PDB entry 6OH9 | X-ray diffraction, 1.75 A resolution | chain A

# Chain A
Molecule: Yeast Guanine Deaminase
Source organism: Saccharomyces cerevisiae (strain ATCC 204508 / S288c)
Notes: EC 3.5.4.3
Reference sequence: Q07729 (GUAD_YEAST); numbering as in UniProt (aligned over 1-489)
Sequence (489 residues; each row starts with the number of its first residue):
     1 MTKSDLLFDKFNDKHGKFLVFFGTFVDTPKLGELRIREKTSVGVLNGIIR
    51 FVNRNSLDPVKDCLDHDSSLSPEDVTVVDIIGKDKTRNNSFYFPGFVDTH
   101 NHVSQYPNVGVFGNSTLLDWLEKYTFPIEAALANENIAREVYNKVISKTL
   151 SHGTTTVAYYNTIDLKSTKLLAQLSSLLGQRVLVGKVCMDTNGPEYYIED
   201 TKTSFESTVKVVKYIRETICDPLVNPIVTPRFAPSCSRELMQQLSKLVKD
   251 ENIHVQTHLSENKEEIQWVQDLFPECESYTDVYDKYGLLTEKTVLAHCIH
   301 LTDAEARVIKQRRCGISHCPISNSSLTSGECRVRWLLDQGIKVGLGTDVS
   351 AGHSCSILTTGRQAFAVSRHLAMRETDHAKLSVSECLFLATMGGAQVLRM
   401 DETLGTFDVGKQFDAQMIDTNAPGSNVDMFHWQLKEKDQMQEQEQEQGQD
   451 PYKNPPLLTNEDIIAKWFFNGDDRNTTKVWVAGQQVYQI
Unresolved in the structure: 1-12, 81-87, 436-453
Metal / ion sites: Zn2+: His100, His102, His258, Asp348
Residues lining bound ligands:
  - nonaethylene glycol (2PE), molecule 1: Ile48, Arg50, Glu402, Thr403, Val409, Gly410
  - nonaethylene glycol (2PE), molecule 2: Leu118, Asp119, Glu122, Phe126, Asn192, Gly193, Pro194, Glu264, Trp268
  - nonaethylene glycol (2PE), molecule 3: Leu177, Leu178, Gly179, Gln485, Val486, Tyr487, Gln488, Ile489
  - nonaethylene glycol (2PE), molecule 4: Glu275, Lys285, Tyr286
Curated features (UniProtKB/Swiss-Prot):
  - binding site (Zn(2+)): His100, His102, His258, Asp348
  - binding site (substrate): His102 to Gln105, Arg231, Phe232, His258 to Glu261, Asp348
What the authors report for this chain:
  - Zn2+ coordination: His100, His102, His258, Asp348
  - catalytic residues: Glu261, His297, Asp348 (proposed by the authors, not directly observed)
  - specificity-determining residues: Glu261

# In short
Chain A binds 4 copies of nonaethylene glycol. His100, His102, His258 and Asp348 coordinate Zn2+. Curated
annotation (UniProt) lists 4 Zn2+-binding residues and 11 substrate-binding residues. From the paper:
catalytic residues Glu261, His297 and Asp348; Zn2+ coordination by His100, His102 and His258 among others.
Chain A is Yeast Guanine Deaminase (Saccharomyces cerevisiae (strain ATCC 204508 / S288c)); the structure,
Yeast Guanine Deaminase, was determined by X-ray diffraction (same publication as 6OHA, 6OHB and 6OHC).
